PDB entry 4ML3 | X-ray diffraction, 3.15 A resolution | chains A and C

# Chain A (and C)
Protein: Response regulator
From: Streptococcus pneumoniae
Notes: fragment: REC domain; chain C of this document is another copy of the same molecule, construct and numbering; everything in this record applies to it too
Reference sequence: Q8DMW5 (Q8DMW5_STRR6); residue numbers follow UniProt; this construct covers 1-137
Chain sequence (143 residues; numbered 1 to 143; the number before each row is that of its first residue):
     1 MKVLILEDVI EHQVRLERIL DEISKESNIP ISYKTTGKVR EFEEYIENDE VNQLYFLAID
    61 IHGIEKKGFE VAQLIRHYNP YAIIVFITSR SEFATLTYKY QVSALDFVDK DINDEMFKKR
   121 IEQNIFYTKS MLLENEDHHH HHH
Not modelled in the structure: 48-52, 133-143 (chain C: 49-51, 133-143)
Sequence notes: engineered mutation A58 (Asp in Q8DMW5); expression tag (138-143)
From the paper describing this entry:
  - contacts within the chain: F86-F107 (hydrophobic contact)
  - self-association interface (contacts with another copy of this molecule); pairs are residue here / residue on that copy: Y98-F107 (hydrophobic contact), F107

# Chain A / chain C interface
Residue-residue contacts (24):
  R76(A) with Y127(C)
  P80(A) with M131(C), hydrophobic
  A94(A) with Y98(C), hydrogen bond (backbone-side chain)
  T97(A) with Y98(C), hydrogen bond
  Y98(A) with A94(C), hydrogen bond (side chain-backbone); T97(C), hydrogen bond; A104(C); L105(C); D106(C); F107(C), hydrophobic
  Q101(A) with L105(C); Q123(C); Y127(C)
  S103(A) with S103(C); L105(C)
  A104(A) with S103(C)
  L105(A) with Y98(C); Q101(C)
  D106(A) with Y98(C)
  F107(A) with Y98(C), hydrophobic
  Q123(A) with Q101(C)
  Y127(A) with R76(C); Q101(C)
  M131(A) with P80(C), hydrophobic
Other interface residues (no listed pair), chain A (15 interface residues in all): V102
Other interface residues (no listed pair), chain C (16 interface residues in all): V102, N124

# In short
Chain A and chain C form an interface of 15 and 16 residues respectively, with 4 hydrogen bonds. Polar pairs
include A94(A)-Y98(C) and T97(A)-Y98(C). From the paper: a self-association interface involving Y98(A) and
F107(A); contacts within the chain involving F86(A) and F107(A).
Chain A and chain C are both Response regulator (Streptococcus pneumoniae); the structure, X-ray structure of
ComE D58A REC domain from Streptococcus pneumoniae, was determined by X-ray diffraction, deposited together
with 4MLD.
